8D5N - chains C and E of the 3 polymer chains in the assembly; structure by X-ray diffraction, 1.80 A resolution.

== Chain C ==
Name: H-2 class I histocompatibility antigen, L-D alpha chain
From: Mus musculus
UniProtKB: P01897 (HA1L_MOUSE); residues 1-274 here correspond to UniProt positions 25-298 (UniProt number = residue number + 24)
Sequence (282 residues; numbered 1 to 282; the number before each row is that of its first residue):
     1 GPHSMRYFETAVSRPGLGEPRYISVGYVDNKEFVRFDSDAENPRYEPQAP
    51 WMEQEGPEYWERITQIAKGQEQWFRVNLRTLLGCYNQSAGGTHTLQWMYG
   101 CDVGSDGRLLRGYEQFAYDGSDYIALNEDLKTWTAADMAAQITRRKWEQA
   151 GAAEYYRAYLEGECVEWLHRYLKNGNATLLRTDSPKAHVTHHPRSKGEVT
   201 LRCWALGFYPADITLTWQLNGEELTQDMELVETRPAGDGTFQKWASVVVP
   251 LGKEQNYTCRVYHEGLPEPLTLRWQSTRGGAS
Not modelled in the structure: 195-197, 219-226, 274-282
Disulfides: Cys101-Cys164, Cys203-Cys259
Covalently attached groups: N-acetylglucosamine (NAG) linked to Asn86
Sequence notes: conflict Cys84 (Tyr108 in P01897), Ser121 (Cys145 in P01897); expression tag (275-282)
Swiss-Prot annotation at these positions:
  - glycosylation (N-linked (GlcNAc...) asparagine): Asn86, Asn176, Asn256

== Chain E ==
Name: Dense granule protein 6, HF10 peptide
From: Toxoplasma gondii
Sequence (16 residues; each row starts with the number of its first residue):
     1 HPGSVNEFDFGCGGSG
Not modelled in the structure: 16
Residues lining bound ligands: propanoic acid (PPI): Val5, Asn6, Glu7, Asp9

== Interface between chain C and chain E ==
Cross-chain cystine bridges: Cys84(C)-Cys12(E)
Contacting residue pairs (53; chain C residue first):
  Met5(C) with His1(E)
  Tyr7(C) with His1(E), hydrogen bond (side chain-backbone); Pro2(E)
  Tyr45(C) with Pro2(E)
  Arg62(C) with His1(E), hydrogen bond
  Ile63(C) with His1(E); Pro2(E)
  Ile66(C) with His1(E); Gly3(E); Val5(E)
  Gly69(C) with Val5(E)
  Gln70(C) with Gly3(E); Ser4(E); Val5(E); Asn6(E), hydrogen bond
  Trp73(C) with Asn6(E); Phe8(E), hydrogen bond (side chain-backbone); Asp9(E), hydrogen bond; Phe10(E), hydrophobic
  Val76(C) with Asp9(E)
  Asn77(C) with Asp9(E), hydrogen bond; Phe10(E), hydrogen bond (side chain-backbone)
  Leu81(C) with Phe10(E), hydrophobic; Cys12(E), hydrophobic
  Cys84(C) with Cys12(E), disulfide; Gly13(E)
  Leu95(C) with Phe10(E), hydrophobic
  Trp97(C) with Asn6(E)
  Tyr99(C) with Pro2(E); Gly3(E), hydrogen bond (side chain-backbone)
  Tyr123(C) with Phe10(E); Cys12(E)
  Ala139(C) with Cys12(E)
  Ile142(C) with Gly11(E); Cys12(E); Gly14(E)
  Thr143(C) with Phe10(E), hydrogen bond (side chain-backbone); Cys12(E)
  Lys146(C) with Gly11(E), hydrogen bond (side chain-backbone)
  Trp147(C) with Phe8(E); Asp9(E), hydrogen bond (side chain-backbone); Phe10(E), hydrophobic
  Ala150(C) with Phe8(E)
  Ala152(C) with Phe8(E), hydrophobic
  Tyr155(C) with Glu7(E); Phe8(E), hydrophobic
  Tyr156(C) with Asn6(E), hydrogen bond
  Tyr159(C) with His1(E), hydrogen bond (side chain-backbone); Pro2(E); Gly3(E)
  Glu163(C) with His1(E), salt bridge
  Trp167(C) with His1(E)
  Tyr171(C) with His1(E), hydrogen bond (side chain-backbone)
Interface residues without a listed pair, chain C (35 interface residues in all): Glu9, Phe33, Tyr59, Thr80, Phe116

== Summary ==
The interface between chain C and chain E involves 35 residues on one side and 14 on the other, with 1
disulfide bond, 14 hydrogen bonds and 1 salt bridge. Among the polar pairs are Glu163(C)-His1(E),
Tyr7(C)-His1(E) and Arg62(C)-His1(E). Bound to chain E: propanoic acid.
Here chain C is H-2 class I histocompatibility antigen, L-D alpha chain (Mus musculus) and chain E is Dense
granule protein 6, HF10 peptide (Toxoplasma gondii). Entry 8D5N (Crystal structure of Ld-HF10) was determined
by X-ray diffraction (same publication as 8D5P and 8D5Q).
